Entry 4NBD (X-ray diffraction, 1.95 A resolution); this record covers chains C and E of the 5 polymer chains in the assembly.

== Chain C ==
Protein: Terminal oxygenase component of carbazole
Notes: EC 1.14.12.22
Reference sequence: Q84II6 (Q84II6_JANS3); numbering as in UniProt (aligned over 1-384)
Amino-acid sequence (392 residues; each row starts with the number of its first residue):
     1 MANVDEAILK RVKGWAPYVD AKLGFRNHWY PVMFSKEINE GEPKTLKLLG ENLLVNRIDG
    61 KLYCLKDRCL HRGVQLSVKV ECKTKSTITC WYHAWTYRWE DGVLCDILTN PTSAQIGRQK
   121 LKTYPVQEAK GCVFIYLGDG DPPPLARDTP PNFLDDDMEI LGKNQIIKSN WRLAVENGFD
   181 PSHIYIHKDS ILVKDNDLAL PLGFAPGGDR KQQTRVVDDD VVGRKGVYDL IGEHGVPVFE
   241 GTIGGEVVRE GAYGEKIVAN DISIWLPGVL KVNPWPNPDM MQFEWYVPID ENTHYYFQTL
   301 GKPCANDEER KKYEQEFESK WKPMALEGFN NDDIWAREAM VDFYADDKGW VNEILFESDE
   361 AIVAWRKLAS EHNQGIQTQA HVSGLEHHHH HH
Unresolved in the structure: 1, 390-392
Differences from the reference sequence: engineered mutation Trp-275 (Phe in Q84II6); expression tag (385-392)
Ion coordination: 2Fe-2S cluster Fe: Cys-69, His-71, Cys-90, His-93; Fe2+: His-183, His-187, Asp-333
Ligand contacts:
  - 9H-carbazole (9CA): Gly-178, Asp-180, His-183, Ile-184, Phe-204, Ile-231, Ala-259, Ile-262, Leu-270, Val-272, Trp-275, Gln-282, Glu-284, Phe-329, Asn-330
  - 2Fe-2S cluster (FES): Cys-69, His-71, Arg-72, Val-74, Cys-90, Tyr-92, His-93, Ala-94, Trp-95
From the paper describing this entry:
  - binding site for 9H-carbazole: Gly-178
  - conformationally variable residues: Ile-184
  - binding site for 9H-carbazole: Ile-262 (citing earlier work)

== Chain E ==
Protein: Ferredoxin CarAc
Organism: Pseudomonas resinovorans
Notes: EC 1.14.12.22
Reference sequence: Q8GI16 (CARAC_PSERE); residues 1-107 here = UniProt positions 1-107
Amino-acid sequence (115 residues; row label = number of the first residue in the row):
     1 MNQIWLKVCA ASDMQPGTIR RVNRVGAAPL AVYRVGDQFY ATEDTCTHGI ASLSEGTLDG
    61 DVIECPFHGG AFNVCTGMPA SSPCTVPLGV FEVEVKEGEV YVAGEKKLEH HHHHH
Unresolved in the structure: 1-2, 110-115
Differences from the reference sequence: expression tag (108-115)
Ion coordination: 2Fe-2S cluster Fe: Cys-46, His-48, Cys-65, His-68
Ligand contacts: 2Fe-2S cluster (FES): Cys-46, His-48, Gly-49, Ile-50, Ala-51, Cys-65, Phe-67, His-68, Gly-69, Gly-70, Pro-83, Cys-84

== How chain C and chain E interact ==
Contacting residue pairs - 18 pairs, chain C then chain E:
  Gln-115(C) / Thr-47(E)
  Gln-115(C) / Gly-49(E)  hydrogen bond (side chain-backbone)
  Arg-118(C) / Glu-43(E)  salt bridge
  Arg-118(C) / Thr-47(E)
  Arg-118(C) / Val-86(E)
  Arg-118(C) / Pro-87(E)  hydrogen bond (side chain-backbone)
  Gln-119(C) / Thr-47(E)  hydrogen bond (side chain-backbone)
  Gln-119(C) / Val-86(E)
  Leu-385(C) / Ser-82(E)
  Glu-386(C) / Ser-82(E)
  His-387(C) / Ala-80(E)
  His-387(C) / Ser-81(E)
  His-387(C) / Ser-82(E)  hydrogen bond (backbone-side chain)
  His-388(C) / Ser-81(E)
  His-389(C) / Asp-59(E)
  His-389(C) / Val-62(E)
  His-389(C) / Ala-80(E)  hydrogen bond (backbone-backbone)
  His-389(C) / Ser-81(E)  hydrogen bond (backbone-side chain)
Other interface residues (no listed pair), chain E (13 interface residues in all): His-48, Ala-71, Gly-89

== Summary ==
8 residues of chain C face 13 of chain E across their interface, with 6 hydrogen bonds and 1 salt bridge.
Polar pairs include Arg-118(C)/Glu-43(E), Gln-115(C)/Gly-49(E) and Arg-118(C)/Pro-87(E). Chain C binds 2Fe-2S
cluster and 9H-carbazole. Chain E binds 2Fe-2S cluster. From the paper: a binding site for 9H-carbazole at
Gly-178(C) and Ile-262(C); conformational variability at Ile-184(C).
Here chain C is Terminal oxygenase component of carbazole and chain E is Ferredoxin CarAc (Pseudomonas
resinovorans). Entry 4NBD (Carbazole-bound oxygenase with Phe275 replaced by Trp and ferredoxin complex of
carbazole 1,9a-dioxygenase (form2)) was determined by X-ray diffraction (same publication as 4NB8, 4NB9, 4NBA,
4NBB, 4NBC, 4NBE and 3 further entries).
